3J16 - chains J and E of the 12 polymer chains in the assembly; structure by electron microscopy, 7.20 A resolution (low resolution: residue-level contacts below are approximate; hydrogen-bond / salt-bridge calls are withheld).

# Chain J
Molecule: 28S ribosomal RNA
Source organism: Saccharomyces cerevisiae
Sequence (233 nucleotides; row label = number of the first residue in the row; note: 1501 numbers in that range are skipped by the numbering (no residue carries them; nothing is unmodelled there)):
    36 CUCAAAGAUU AAGCCAUG
   152 UGGUAAUUCU A
   412 AUCCAAGGAA
   425 AGCAGGCGCG CAAAUUACCC AAUCCUAAUU CAGGGAGGUA GUGA
   548 GGAGGGCAAG UCUGGUGCCA GCAGCCGCGG UAAUUCCAGC UCC
  1175 UGCGGCUUAA UUUGACUCAA CACGGGGAAA CUCACC
  1266 UGGUGGUGCA UGGC
  1427 AGGUCUGUGA UGCCCUU
  1631 ACACACCGCC CGUCGCUAGU
  1750 ACUAAAAGUC GUAACAAGGU

# Chain E
Molecule: 40S ribosomal protein S30E
Source organism: Saccharomyces cerevisiae
Reference sequence: P0CX33 (RS30A_YEAST); numbering as in UniProt (aligned over 1-63)
Chain sequence (63 residues; numbered 1 to 63; the number before each row is that of its first residue):
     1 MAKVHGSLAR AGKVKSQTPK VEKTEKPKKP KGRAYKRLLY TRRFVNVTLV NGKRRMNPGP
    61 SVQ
Disordered / not traced: 1-6, 62-63

# Chain J / chain E interface
Pairs across the interface (38; chain J residue first):
  A556(J) with Met56(E)
  G557(J) with Asn57(E); Pro58(E); Gly59(E); Pro60(E); Ser61(E)
  C559(J) with Pro60(E)
  G562(J) with Val14(E); Gln17(E); Pro19(E)
  U563(J) with Lys13(E); Val14(E)
  G564(J) with Lys13(E)
  C566(J) with Arg10(E); Lys13(E)
  A567(J) with Arg10(E); Gly12(E); Lys13(E); Val14(E)
  G568(J) with Gly12(E)
  C584(J) with Val14(E); Thr18(E)
  A585(J) with Lys15(E)
  G586(J) with Val21(E); Glu22(E); Lys23(E); Thr24(E)
  C587(J) with Lys23(E); Thr24(E); Lys26(E)
  U588(J) with Lys26(E); Asn57(E)
  C589(J) with Met56(E); Asn57(E)
  C590(J) with Tyr35(E); Arg42(E); Arg43(E); Met56(E)
Also at the interface, not in a pair above, chain J (17 interface residues in all): U558
Also at the interface, not in a pair above, chain E (26 interface residues in all): Ala11, Lys20, Lys29, Leu39

# In short
17 residues of chain J face 26 of chain E across their interface.
Chain J is 28S ribosomal RNA and chain E is 40S ribosomal protein S30E, both from Saccharomyces cerevisiae;
the structure, Models of ribosome-bound Dom34p and Rli1p and their ribosomal binding partners, was determined
by electron microscopy, deposited together with 3J15.
